1SP5 - chains B and I of the 3 polymer chains in the assembly; structure by X-ray diffraction, 1.80 A resolution.

[Chain B]
Molecule: Protease
Source organism: Human immunodeficiency virus 1
Notes: EC 3.4.23.16
UniProt: P03367 (POL_HV1BR); residues 1-99 here correspond to UniProt positions 69-167 (UniProt number = residue number + 68)
Sequence (99 residues; each row starts with the number of its first residue):
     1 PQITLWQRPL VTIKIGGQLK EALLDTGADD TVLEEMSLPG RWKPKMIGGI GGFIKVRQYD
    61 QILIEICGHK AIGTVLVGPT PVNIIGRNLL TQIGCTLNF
Covalent attachments: beta-mercaptoethanol (BME) linked to Cys67

[Chain I]
Molecule: 5-mer peptide from Protease
Source organism: Human immunodeficiency virus 1
UniProt: P03367 (POL_HV1BR); residues 59-63 here correspond to UniProt positions 127-131 (UniProt number = residue number + 68)
Sequence (5 residues; each row starts with the number of its first residue):
    59 YDQIL

[Chain B / chain I interface]
Contacting residue pairs - 9 pairs, chain B then chain I:
  Arg8(B) - Tyr59(I)  hydrogen bond (side chain-backbone)
  Arg8(B) - Gln61(I)
  Leu23(B) - Gln61(I)
  Leu23(B) - Leu63(I)  hydrophobic
  Asp25(B) - Leu63(I)
  Ile50(B) - Ile62(I)  hydrophobic
  Pro81(B) - Tyr59(I)
  Val82(B) - Leu63(I)  hydrophobic
  Ile84(B) - Leu63(I)  hydrophobic
Interface residues without a listed pair, chain B (8 interface residues in all): Gly27

[In short]
8 residues of chain B face 4 of chain I across their interface, with 1 hydrogen bond. Its one hydrogen-bonded
contact is Arg8(B)-Tyr59(I).
Here chain B is Protease and chain I is a 5-mer peptide from Protease, both from Human immunodeficiency virus
1. Entry 1SP5 (Crystal structure of HIV-1 protease complexed with a product of autoproteolysis) was determined
by X-ray diffraction.
